PDB entry 5JV2 | X-ray diffraction, 2.30 A resolution | chain F

== Chain F ==
Protein: Farnesyl pyrophosphate synthase
Organism: Homo sapiens
Notes: EC 2.5.1.10, 2.5.1.1
Reference sequence: P14324 (FPPS_HUMAN); residues 1-353 here correspond to UniProt positions 67-419 (UniProt number = residue number + 66)
Sequence (375 residues; row label = number of the first residue in the row; numbers below 1 keep their minus sign (Met-21 is residue -21)):
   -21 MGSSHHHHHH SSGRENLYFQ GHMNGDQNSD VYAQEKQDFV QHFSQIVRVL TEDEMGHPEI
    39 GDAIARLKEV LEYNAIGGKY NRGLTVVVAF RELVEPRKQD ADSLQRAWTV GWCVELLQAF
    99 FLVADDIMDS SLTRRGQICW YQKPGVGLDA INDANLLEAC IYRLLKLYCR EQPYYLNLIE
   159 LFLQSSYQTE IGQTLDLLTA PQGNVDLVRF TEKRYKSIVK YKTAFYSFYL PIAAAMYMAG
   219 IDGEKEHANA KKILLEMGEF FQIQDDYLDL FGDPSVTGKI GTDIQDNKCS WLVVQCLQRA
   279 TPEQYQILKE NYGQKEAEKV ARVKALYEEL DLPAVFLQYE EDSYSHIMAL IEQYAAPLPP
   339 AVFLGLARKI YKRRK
Disordered / not traced: -21 to 9, 31-35, 73, 253-256, 351-353
Sequence notes: initiating methionine (-21); expression tag (-20 to 0)
Swiss-Prot annotation at these positions:
  - binding site (isopentenyl diphosphate): Lys57, Arg60, Gln96, Arg113
  - binding site (Mg(2+)): Asp103, Asp107
  - binding site (dimethylallyl diphosphate): Arg112, Lys200, Thr201, Gln240, Lys257, Lys266
  - site (Important for determining product chain length): Phe98, Phe99
  - modified residue: Lys57 (N6-(2-hydroxyisobutyryl)lysine), Lys287 (N6-acetyllysine)
Residues lining bound ligands:
  - 6O3 ({[6-(4-methylphenyl)thieno[2,3-d]pyrimidin-5-yl]methyl}phosphonic acid), molecule 1: Lys57, Asn59, Arg60, Thr63, Ser205, Phe206, Phe239, Leu344, Lys347
  - 6O3, molecule 2: Tyr322, Leu342, Ala345, Arg346, Tyr349

== Summary ==
Ligands of chain F: compound 6O3. From UniProt: 4 isopentenyl diphosphate-binding residues, Mg2+-binding
residues Asp103 and Asp107 and 6 dimethylallyl diphosphate-binding residues.
Chain F is Farnesyl pyrophosphate synthase (Homo sapiens); the structure, Crystal structure of human FPPS in
complex with an allosteric inhibitor MIT-01-055, was determined by X-ray diffraction, deposited together with
5JUZ, 5JV0, 5JV1 and 5KSX.
